Entry 9OUC (X-ray diffraction, 2.73 A resolution); this record covers chain A.

Chain A:
Molecule: Nucleoprotein
From: Influenza A virus (A/(Puerto Rico/8/1934-Korea/426/1968)(H2N2))
Reference sequence: P03466 (NCAP_I34A1); the construct has insertions or renumbered stretches relative to UniProt, so the offset changes along the chain: 8-391 = UniProt 8-391; 393-453 = UniProt 392-452; 455-498 = UniProt 455-498
Amino-acid sequence (498 residues; each row starts with the number of its first residue; note: 2 numbers in that range are skipped by the numbering (no residue carries them; nothing is unmodelled there); a row labelled like 453A-453B holds insertion residues (453A, then the next letters in order)):
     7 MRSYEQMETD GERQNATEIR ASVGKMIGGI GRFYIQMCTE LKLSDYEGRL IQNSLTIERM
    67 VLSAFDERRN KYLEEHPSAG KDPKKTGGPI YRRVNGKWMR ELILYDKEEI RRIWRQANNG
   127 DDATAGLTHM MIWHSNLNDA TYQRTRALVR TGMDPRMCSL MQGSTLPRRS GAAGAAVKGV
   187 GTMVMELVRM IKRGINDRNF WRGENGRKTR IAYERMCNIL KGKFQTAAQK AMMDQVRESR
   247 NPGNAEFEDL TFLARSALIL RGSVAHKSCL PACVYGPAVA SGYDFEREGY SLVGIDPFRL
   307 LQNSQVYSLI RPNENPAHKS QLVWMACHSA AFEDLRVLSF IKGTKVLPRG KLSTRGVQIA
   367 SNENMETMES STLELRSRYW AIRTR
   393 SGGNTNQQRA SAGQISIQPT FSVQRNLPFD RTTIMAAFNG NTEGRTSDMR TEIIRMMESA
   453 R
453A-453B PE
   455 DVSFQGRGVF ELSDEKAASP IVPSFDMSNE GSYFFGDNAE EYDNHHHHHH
Not modelled in the structure: 7-20, 393-439, 453A-453B, 498-504
Sequence notes: initiating methionine (7); expression tag (499-504)
Residues lining bound ligands: A1CEM (5-{4-[(morpholin-4-yl)methyl]phenyl}-2-oxo-6-(trifluoromethyl)-1,2-dihydropyridine-3-carboxamide): Ser274, Leu298, Val299, Gly300, Pro303, Phe304, Trp330, His334, Ala336, Glu339, Val343, Leu344, Ile347, Ala387, Ile388, Arg389, Thr390, Phe458, Gln459
Swiss-Prot annotation at these positions:
  - motif: Lys198 to Arg216 (Bipartite nuclear localization signal)

Overview:
Ligands of chain A: compound A1CEM.
Chain A is Nucleoprotein (Influenza A virus (A/(Puerto Rico/8/1934-Korea/426/1968)(H2N2))); the structure,
Influenza A Virus Nucleoprotein(8-498)NP complex with
5-(4-(morpholinomethyl)phenyl)-2-oxo-6-(trifluoromethyl)-1,2-dihydropyridine-3-carboxamide (Compound 3), was
determined by X-ray diffraction (same publication as 9OTW and 9OUG).
